Entry 5FBN (X-ray diffraction, 1.80 A resolution); this record covers chain C.

== Chain C ==
Protein: Tyrosine-protein kinase BTK
From: Homo sapiens
Notes: EC 2.7.10.2
UniProt: Q06187 (BTK_HUMAN); numbering as in UniProt (aligned over 389-659)
Amino-acid sequence (271 residues; numbered 389 to 659; the number before each row is that of its first residue):
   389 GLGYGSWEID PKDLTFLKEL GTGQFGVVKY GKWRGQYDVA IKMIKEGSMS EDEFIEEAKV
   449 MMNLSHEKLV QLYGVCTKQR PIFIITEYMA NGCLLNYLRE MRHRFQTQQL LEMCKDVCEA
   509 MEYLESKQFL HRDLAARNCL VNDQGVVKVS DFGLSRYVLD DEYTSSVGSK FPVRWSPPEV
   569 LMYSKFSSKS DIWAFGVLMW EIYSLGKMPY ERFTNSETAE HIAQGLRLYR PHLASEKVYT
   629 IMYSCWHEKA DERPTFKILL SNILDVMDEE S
Disordered / not traced: 389-394, 549-556, 659
Residues lining bound ligands:
  - 5WE (4-[8-azanyl-3-[(2S)-1-[4-(dimethylamino)butanoyl]pyrrolidin-2-yl]imidazo[1,5-a]pyrazin-1-yl]-N-(1,3-thiazol-2-yl)benzamide): I397, W421, Y425, D426, V427, S453, Q459, Y461
  - 5WF (4-[8-azanyl-3-[(3R)-1-(3-methyloxetan-3-yl)carbonylpiperidin-3-yl]imidazo[1,5-a]pyrazin-1-yl]-N-[4-(trifluoromethyl)pyridin-2-yl]benzamide): L408, G409, T410, G411, V416, A428, K430, F442, A446, M449, M450, V458, L460, I472, T474, E475, Y476, M477, G480, C481, N484, L528, S538, D539, F540, L542
UniProt features mapped onto this chain:
  - motif: W581 to W588 (CAV1-binding)
  - active site: D521 (Proton acceptor)
  - binding site (ATP): L408 to V416, K430
  - binding site (clofedanol): T474 to M477, L542
  - binding site (dasatinib): T474 to M477
  - modified residue: Y551 (Phosphotyrosine), S604 (Phosphoserine), Y617 (Phosphotyrosine), S623 (Phosphoserine), S659 (Phosphoserine)
  - natural variant: L408 (L408P: In XLA), G414 (G414R: In XLA), Y418 (Y418H: In XLA), I429 (I429N: In XLA), K430 (K430E: In XLA; K430R: In XLA), E445 (E445D: In XLA), G462 (G462D: In XLA; G462V: In XLA), Y476 (Y476D: In XLA), M477 (M477R: In XLA), C481 (C481S: Found in patients with chronic lymphocytic leukemia; uncertain significance), C502 (C502F: In XLA; C502W: In XLA), C506 (C506R: In XLA; C506Y: In XLA), 36 further natural variant entries in UniProt
  - mutagenesis: Y551 (Y551F: Loss of phosphorylation of GTF2I), Y617 (Y617E: Defective in mediating calcium response)
From the paper describing this entry:
  - binding site for 5WF: T474, G480, C481, S538, D539

== Overview ==
Ligands of chain C: compound 5WF and compound 5WE. Curated annotation (UniProt) lists active-site residue
D521, 10 ATP-binding residues, 5 clofedanol-binding residues and 4 dasatinib-binding residues. The paper
reports a binding site for 5WF at T474, G480 and C481 among others.
Chain C is Tyrosine-protein kinase BTK (Homo sapiens); the structure, BTK kinase domain with inhibitor 1, was
determined by X-ray diffraction (same publication as 5FBO).
